2V6Q - chains A and B; structure by X-ray diffraction, 2.70 A resolution.

== Chain A ==
Molecule: BHRF1 protein
From: Human herpesvirus 4
UniProt: P03182 (EAR_EBVB9); residue numbers follow UniProt; this construct covers 1-160
Sequence (173 residues; each row starts with the number of its first residue; numbers below 1 keep their minus sign (Met-12 is residue -12)):
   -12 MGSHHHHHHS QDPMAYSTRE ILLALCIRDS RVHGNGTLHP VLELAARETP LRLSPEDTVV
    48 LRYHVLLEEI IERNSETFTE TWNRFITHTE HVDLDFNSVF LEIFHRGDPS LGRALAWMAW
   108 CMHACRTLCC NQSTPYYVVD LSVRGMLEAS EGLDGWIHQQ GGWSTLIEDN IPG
Unresolved in the structure: -12 to 0, 157-160
Construct notes: expression tag (-12 to 0)
UniProt features mapped onto this chain:
  - region: Met1 to Arg18 (Interaction with host VRK2)
  - motif: Glu89 to Met109 (BH1), Gly142 to Asn157 (BH2)
  - glycosylation (N-linked (GlcNAc...) asparagine): Asn22, Asn118

== Chain B ==
Molecule: Bcl-2-like protein 11
From: Homo sapiens
UniProt: O43521 (B2L11_HUMAN); residues 51-76 here correspond to UniProt positions 141-166 (UniProt number = residue number + 90)
Sequence (26 residues; each row starts with the number of its first residue):
    51 DMRPEIWIAQ ELRRIGDEFN AYYARR
Unresolved in the structure: 74-76
UniProt features mapped onto this chain:
  - motif: Ile58 to Tyr72 (BH3)

== Chain A / chain B interface ==
Pairs across the interface - 35 pairs, chain A then chain B:
  Ile57(A) with Phe69(B), hydrophobic
  Arg60(A) with Phe69(B); Tyr72(B)
  Asn61(A) with Ile65(B)
  Thr64(A) with Glu61(B)
  Phe65(A) with Ile65(B), hydrophobic
  Thr68(A) with Trp57(B); Ile58(B); Glu61(B)
  Arg71(A) with Trp57(B)
  Phe72(A) with Glu55(B); Ile58(B), hydrophobic
  Asp82(A) with Met52(B); Glu55(B)
  Ser85(A) with Met52(B)
  Val86(A) with Glu55(B); Ile58(B), hydrophobic
  Glu89(A) with Ala59(B); Arg63(B), hydrogen bond (backbone-side chain)
  Ile90(A) with Ala59(B), hydrophobic; Leu62(B), hydrophobic; Arg63(B)
  Arg93(A) with Arg63(B)
  Ser97(A) with Asn70(B), hydrogen bond
  Gly99(A) with Gly66(B); Phe69(B); Asn70(B), hydrogen bond (backbone-side chain)
  Arg100(A) with Arg63(B); Gly66(B); Asp67(B), salt bridge
  Leu102(A) with Phe69(B), hydrophobic
  Ala103(A) with Leu62(B); Gly66(B)
  Trp107(A) with Ile58(B), hydrophobic; Leu62(B), hydrophobic
Other interface residues (no listed pair), chain A (23 interface residues in all): Glu67, His75, Leu98
Other interface residues (no listed pair), chain B (16 interface residues in all): Asp51, Pro54
From the paper, about this interface:
  - residue pairs: Arg100(A)-Asp67(B) (salt bridge)
  - interface residues, chain B: Ile58(B), Leu62(B), Ile65(B), Phe69(B)

== Summary ==
Chain A and chain B form an interface of 23 and 16 residues respectively; the contacts include 3 hydrogen
bonds and 1 salt bridge. Polar contacts include Arg100(A)-Asp67(B), Glu89(A)-Arg63(B) and Ser97(A)-Asn70(B).
The authors report a salt bridge between Arg100(A) and Asp67(B). From the paper: interface residues Ile58(B),
Leu62(B) and Ile65(B) among others.
Chain A is BHRF1 protein (Human herpesvirus 4) and chain B is Bcl-2-like protein 11 (Homo sapiens); the
structure, Crystal Structure of a BHRF-1 : Bim BH3 complex, was determined by X-ray diffraction (same
publication as 2XPX and 2WH6).
